Entry 6GQN (X-ray diffraction, 1.80 A resolution); this record covers chains A and B of the 4 polymer chains in the assembly.

== Chain A (and B) ==
Name: Cell cycle protein GpsB
From: Streptococcus pneumoniae R6
Notes: chain B of this document is another copy of the same molecule, construct and numbering; everything in this record applies to it too
UniProtKB: Q8DR57 (GPSB_STRR6); numbering as in UniProt (aligned over 4-63)
Chain sequence (62 residues; numbered -1 to 63; 3 numbers in that range are skipped by the numbering (no residue carries them; nothing is unmodelled there); the number before each row is that of its first residue; numbers below 1 keep their minus sign (Gly-1 is residue -1)):
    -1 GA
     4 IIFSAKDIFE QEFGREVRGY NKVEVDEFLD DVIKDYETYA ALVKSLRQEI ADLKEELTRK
Sequence notes: expression tag (-1 to 0)
Metal / ion sites: Ni2+: Glu52, Lys57 (shared with Glu52(B), Lys57(B) of chain B)
From the paper describing this entry:
  - mutagenesis - V28A, D29A: abolished binding to SpPBP2a
  - mutagenesis - I36A: decreased binding to SpPBP2a
  - mutagenesis - D29A: abolished binding to SpMreC
  - mutagenesis - Y23A, V28A, D29A, L32A, D33A: decreased growth

== How chain A and chain B interact ==
Pairs across the interface (95):
  Ala0(A) with Thr41(B)
  Ile4(A) with Asp38(B); Thr41(B); Tyr42(B)
  Ile5(A) with Asp34(B); Lys37(B); Asp38(B), hydrogen bond (backbone-side chain)
  Phe6(A) with Phe31(B), hydrophobic; Asp34(B); Val35(B), hydrophobic; Asp38(B), hydrogen bond (backbone-side chain)
  Ile11(A) with Phe31(B), hydrophobic; Val35(B), hydrophobic
  Gln14(A) with Phe31(B)
  Phe16(A) with Tyr23(B), hydrophobic; Glu27(B); Val28(B), hydrophobic; Phe31(B), hydrophobic
  Gly17(A) with Tyr23(B); Asn24(B), hydrogen bond (backbone-backbone); Glu27(B), hydrogen bond (backbone-side chain)
  Arg18(A) with Arg21(B); Gly22(B)
  Glu19(A) with Arg21(B), hydrogen bond (backbone-backbone); Gly22(B), hydrogen bond (backbone-backbone); Asn24(B); Lys25(B), hydrogen bond (side chain-backbone)
  Val20(A) with Glu19(B); Val20(B); Arg21(B), hydrogen bond (backbone-backbone)
  Arg21(A) with Arg18(B); Glu19(B)
  Gly22(A) with Arg18(B); Glu19(B), hydrogen bond (backbone-backbone); Gly22(B); Tyr23(B)
  Tyr23(A) with Phe16(B), hydrophobic; Gly17(B); Arg18(B); Glu19(B); Gly22(B); Tyr23(B), hydrogen bond (backbone-backbone); Lys25(B), hydrogen bond; Val28(B), hydrophobic; Asp29(B), hydrogen bond
  Asn24(A) with Gly17(B), hydrogen bond (backbone-backbone); Glu19(B)
  Lys25(A) with Glu19(B), salt bridge; Arg21(B), hydrogen bond (side chain-backbone); Gly22(B); Tyr23(B)
  Glu27(A) with Phe16(B); Gly17(B), hydrogen bond (side chain-backbone)
  Val28(A) with Phe16(B), hydrophobic; Tyr23(B), hydrophobic
  Asp29(A) with Tyr23(B), hydrogen bond
  Phe31(A) with Phe6(B), hydrophobic; Ile11(B), hydrophobic; Gln14(B); Phe16(B), hydrophobic
  Asp34(A) with Ile5(B); Phe6(B)
  Val35(A) with Phe6(B), hydrophobic; Val35(B), hydrophobic; Tyr39(B)
  Lys37(A) with Ile5(B)
  Asp38(A) with Ile4(B); Ile5(B), hydrogen bond (side chain-backbone); Phe6(B), hydrogen bond (side chain-backbone); Tyr39(B), hydrogen bond
  Tyr39(A) with Val35(B); Asp38(B), hydrogen bond
  Thr41(A) with Ala0(B); Ile4(B)
  Tyr42(A) with Ile4(B), hydrophobic; Tyr42(B), hydrophobic; Ala43(B); Val46(B), hydrophobic
  Ala43(A) with Tyr42(B)
  Val46(A) with Val46(B), hydrophobic
  Leu49(A) with Leu49(B), hydrophobic; Ile53(B), hydrophobic
  Glu52(A) with Ile53(B); Lys57(B), salt bridge
  Ile53(A) with Leu49(B), hydrophobic; Glu52(B); Ile53(B), hydrophobic; Leu56(B), hydrophobic
  Leu56(A) with Ile53(B), hydrophobic; Leu60(B), hydrophobic
  Lys57(A) with Glu52(B), salt bridge; Leu56(B)
  Glu59(A) with Leu60(B)
  Leu60(A) with Leu56(B), hydrophobic; Leu60(B), hydrophobic
Interface residues without a listed pair, chain A (40 interface residues in all): Glu15, Leu32, Leu45, Arg50
Interface residues without a listed pair, chain B (38 interface residues in all): Leu32, Leu45, Glu59

== Overview ==
40 residues of chain A face 38 of chain B across their interface, with 20 hydrogen bonds and 3 salt bridges.
Polar pairs include Lys25(A)-Glu19(B), Glu52(A)-Lys57(B) and Ile5(A)-Asp38(B). The paper reports that Y23A,
V28A and D29A of chain A, among others, reduce growth; V28A and D29A of chain A abolish binding to SpPBP2a.
Both chains are Cell cycle protein GpsB (Streptococcus pneumoniae R6). Entry 6GQN (Cell division regulator, S.
pneumoniae GpsB, in complex with peptide fragment of Penicillin Binding Protein PBP2a) was determined by X-ray
diffraction, deposited together with 6GP7, 6GPZ and 6GQA.
